Entry 4J4F (X-ray diffraction, 1.90 A resolution); this record covers chains C and B of the 4 polymer chains in the assembly.

[Chain C (and B)]
Molecule: Cyanovirin-N
Organism: Nostoc ellipsosporum
Notes: chain B of this document is another copy of the same molecule, construct and numbering; everything in this record applies to it too
UniProt: P81180 (CVN_NOSEL); residue numbers follow UniProt; this construct covers 1-101
Amino-acid sequence (101 residues; numbered 1 to 101; the number before each row is that of its first residue):
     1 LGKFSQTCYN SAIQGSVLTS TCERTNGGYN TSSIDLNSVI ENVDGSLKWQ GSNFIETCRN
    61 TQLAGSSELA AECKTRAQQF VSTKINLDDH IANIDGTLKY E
Sequence notes: engineered mutation Gly51 (Pro in P81180)
Curated features (UniProtKB/Swiss-Prot):
  - mutagenesis: Asn30 (N30A/Q/V: Prevents N-glycosylation upon overexpression in yeast without changing anti-HIV activity), Ser52 (S52P: Protein is exclusively dimeric and has moderate anti-HIV activity)
Disulfides: Cys8-Cys22, Cys58-Cys73

[Interface between chain C and chain B]
Residue-residue contacts - 65 pairs, chain C then chain B:
  Leu1(C) - Ile55(B)  hydrogen bond (backbone-backbone)
  Leu1(C) - Glu56(B)
  Leu1(C) - Thr57(B)
  Leu1(C) - Cys58(B)
  Thr25(C) - Ile55(B)
  Ile55(C) - Leu1(B)  hydrogen bond (backbone-backbone)
  Ile55(C) - Thr25(B)
  Glu56(C) - Leu1(B)
  Thr57(C) - Phe80(B)
  Cys58(C) - Leu1(B)
  Arg59(C) - Leu1(B)
  Arg59(C) - Phe80(B)
  Ala64(C) - Lys84(B)
  Ser67(C) - Asn86(B)  hydrogen bond
  Ser67(C) - Leu87(B)  hydrogen bond (backbone-backbone)
  Ser67(C) - Asp88(B)  hydrogen bond
  Glu68(C) - Lys84(B)
  Glu68(C) - Ile85(B)
  Glu68(C) - Asn86(B)
  Leu69(C) - Lys84(B)
  Leu69(C) - Ile85(B)  hydrogen bond (backbone-backbone)
  Leu69(C) - Leu87(B)
  Ala70(C) - Thr83(B)
  Ala70(C) - Lys84(B)
  Ala71(C) - Val81(B)
  Ala71(C) - Ser82(B)
  Ala71(C) - Thr83(B)  hydrogen bond (backbone-backbone)
  Glu72(C) - Phe80(B)
  Glu72(C) - Val81(B)
  Cys73(C) - Gln79(B)
  Cys73(C) - Phe80(B)
  Cys73(C) - Val81(B)  hydrogen bond (backbone-backbone)
  Cys73(C) - Thr83(B)
  Lys74(C) - Gln79(B)
  Lys74(C) - Phe80(B)
  Thr75(C) - Gln78(B)  hydrogen bond
  Thr75(C) - Gln79(B)  hydrogen bond (backbone-backbone)
  Thr75(C) - Val81(B)
  Arg76(C) - Gln78(B)  hydrogen bond (backbone-side chain)
  Ala77(C) - Gln78(B)  hydrogen bond (backbone-side chain)
  Gln78(C) - Lys74(B)  hydrogen bond
  Gln79(C) - Cys73(B)
  Gln79(C) - Lys74(B)
  Gln79(C) - Thr75(B)  hydrogen bond (backbone-backbone)
  Phe80(C) - Thr57(B)
  Phe80(C) - Arg59(B)
  Phe80(C) - Glu72(B)
  Phe80(C) - Cys73(B)
  Phe80(C) - Lys74(B)
  Val81(C) - Ala71(B)
  Val81(C) - Glu72(B)
  Val81(C) - Cys73(B)  hydrogen bond (backbone-backbone)
  Ser82(C) - Ala71(B)
  Thr83(C) - Ala70(B)
  Thr83(C) - Ala71(B)  hydrogen bond (backbone-backbone)
  Thr83(C) - Cys73(B)
  Lys84(C) - Glu68(B)  salt bridge
  Lys84(C) - Leu69(B)
  Lys84(C) - Ala70(B)
  Ile85(C) - Glu68(B)
  Ile85(C) - Leu69(B)  hydrogen bond (backbone-backbone)
  Asn86(C) - Ser67(B)  hydrogen bond
  Leu87(C) - Ser67(B)  hydrogen bond (backbone-backbone)
  Leu87(C) - Leu69(B)  hydrophobic
  Asp88(C) - Ser67(B)
Also at the interface, not in a pair above, chain B (28 interface residues in all): Ala64

[Summary]
30 residues of chain C and 28 residues of chain B are in contact; the contacts include 19 hydrogen bonds and 1
salt bridge. Among the polar pairs are Lys84(C)-Glu68(B), Ser67(C)-Asn86(B) and Ser67(C)-Asp88(B). UniProt
lists 2 mutagenesis sites on chain C.
Both chains are Cyanovirin-N (Nostoc ellipsosporum). Entry 4J4F (Structure of P51G Cyanovirin-N swapped
tetramer in the P212121 space group) was determined by X-ray diffraction, deposited together with 4J4C, 4J4D,
4J4E and 4J4G.
